PDB entry 1UZ6 | X-ray diffraction, 2.05 A resolution | chains E and F

# Chain E
Name: IGG fab (IGG3, kappa) light chain 291-2G3-A
From: Mus musculus
Notes: fragment: fab fragment light chain, residues 1-212; antibody fragment or engineered binder
Amino-acid sequence (218 residues; each row starts with the number of its first residue; a row labelled like 27A-27E holds insertion residues (27A, then the next letters in order)):
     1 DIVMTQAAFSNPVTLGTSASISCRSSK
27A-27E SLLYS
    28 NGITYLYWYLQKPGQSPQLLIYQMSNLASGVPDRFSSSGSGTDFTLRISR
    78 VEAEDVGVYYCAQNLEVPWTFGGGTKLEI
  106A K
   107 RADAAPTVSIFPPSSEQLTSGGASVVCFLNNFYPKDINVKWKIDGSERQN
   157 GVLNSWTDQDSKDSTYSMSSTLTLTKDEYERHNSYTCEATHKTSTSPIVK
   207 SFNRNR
Unresolved in the structure: 197-202, 212
Disulfides: Cys23-Cys88, Cys133-Cys193

# Chain F
Name: IGG fab (IGG3, kappa) heavy chain 291-2G3-A
From: Mus musculus
Notes: fragment: fab fragment heavy chain, residues 1-213; antibody fragment or engineered binder
Amino-acid sequence (217 residues; row label = number of the first residue in the row; a row labelled like 82A-82C holds insertion residues (82A, then the next letters in order)):
     1 EVKLLESGGGLVQPGGSQKLSCAASGFDFSGYWMSWVRQAPGKGLEWIGE
    51 IN
   52A P
    53 DSSTINYTPSLKDKFIISRDNAKNTLYLQM
82A-82C SKV
    83 RSEDTALYYCARETGTRFDYWGQGTTLTVSSATTTAPSVYPLVPGCSDTS
   133 GSSVTLGCLVKGYFPEPVTVKWNYGALSSGVRTVSSVLQSGFYSLSSLVT
   183 VPSSTWPSQTVICNVAHPASKTELIKRIEPR
Unresolved in the structure: 127-134
Disulfides: Cys22-Cys92, Cys140-Cys195

# How chain E and chain F interact
Pairs across the interface (64):
  Tyr34(E) with Gly97(F)
  Tyr36(E) with Thr96(F); Gly97(F), hydrogen bond (side chain-backbone); Asp101(F), hydrogen bond; Trp103(F)
  Gln38(E) with Gln39(F), hydrogen bond; Tyr91(F), hydrogen bond
  Ser43(E) with Tyr91(F); Trp103(F); Gly104(F), hydrogen bond (side chain-backbone)
  Pro44(E) with Tyr91(F); Trp103(F)
  Leu46(E) with Thr98(F); Asp101(F)
  Tyr49(E) with Arg99(F)
  Tyr87(E) with Gln39(F), hydrogen bond; Lys43(F); Gly44(F); Leu45(F), hydrophobic
  Pro95(E) with Trp47(F), hydrophobic; Thr60(F); Pro61(F)
  Trp96(E) with Trp47(F); Thr96(F); Gly97(F)
  Phe98(E) with Leu45(F); Trp47(F)
  Phe117(E) with Leu124(F); Val125(F); Pro126(F); Thr137(F); Leu180(F), hydrophobic
  Ser120(E) with Tyr122(F)
  Glu122(E) with Tyr122(F); Pro123(F); Lys208(F), salt bridge; Arg209(F), salt bridge
  Gln123(E) with Tyr122(F)
  Ser126(E) with Tyr122(F)
  Ser130(E) with Leu141(F); Lys143(F)
  Phe134(E) with Thr137(F); Arg164(F); Leu180(F), hydrophobic
  Asn136(E) with Arg164(F); Thr182(F), hydrogen bond
  Asn137(E) with Arg164(F), hydrogen bond
  Leu159(E) with Ser176(F)
  Asn160(E) with Val169(F)
  Ser161(E) with Val166(F); Ser167(F), hydrogen bond (side chain-backbone); Val169(F)
  Trp162(E) with Val166(F); Ser167(F), hydrogen bond (backbone-backbone)
  Thr163(E) with Thr165(F)
  Asp166(E) with Arg164(F), salt bridge
  Lys168(E) with Ser161(F); Gly162(F); Arg164(F)
  Asp169(E) with Arg164(F), salt bridge
  Ser173(E) with Arg164(F)
  Ser175(E) with Val166(F); Ser178(F), hydrogen bond
  Thr179(E) with Lys143(F)
Other interface residues (no listed pair), chain E (41 interface residues in all): Asp1, Gln42, Gln50, Val94, Gly100, Ser115, Pro118, Val132, Met174, Thr177
Other interface residues (no listed pair), chain F (44 interface residues in all): Val37, Glu46, Glu50, Asn58, Tyr59, Val121, Ser168, Gln171

# Overview
41 residues of chain E face 44 of chain F across their interface, with 11 hydrogen bonds and 4 salt bridges.
Among the polar pairs are Glu122(E)-Lys208(F), Glu122(E)-Arg209(F) and Asp166(E)-Arg164(F).
Here chain E is IGG fab (IGG3, kappa) light chain 291-2G3-A and chain F is IGG fab (IGG3, kappa) heavy chain
291-2G3-A, both from Mus musculus. Entry 1UZ6 (anti-Lewis X Fab fragment uncomplexed) was determined by X-ray
diffraction together with 1UZ8 from the same study.
